Entry 6M15 (electron microscopy, 2.38 A resolution); this record covers chains B and C of the 3 polymer chains in the assembly.

Chain B (and C):
Name: Spike glycoprotein
Source organism: Rhinolophus bat coronavirus HKU2
Notes: chain C of this document is another copy of the same molecule, construct and numbering; everything in this record applies to it too
UniProtKB: A8JNZ2 (A8JNZ2_9ALPC); residues 1-1066 here = UniProt positions 1-1066
Amino-acid sequence (1118 residues; row label = number of the first residue in the row):
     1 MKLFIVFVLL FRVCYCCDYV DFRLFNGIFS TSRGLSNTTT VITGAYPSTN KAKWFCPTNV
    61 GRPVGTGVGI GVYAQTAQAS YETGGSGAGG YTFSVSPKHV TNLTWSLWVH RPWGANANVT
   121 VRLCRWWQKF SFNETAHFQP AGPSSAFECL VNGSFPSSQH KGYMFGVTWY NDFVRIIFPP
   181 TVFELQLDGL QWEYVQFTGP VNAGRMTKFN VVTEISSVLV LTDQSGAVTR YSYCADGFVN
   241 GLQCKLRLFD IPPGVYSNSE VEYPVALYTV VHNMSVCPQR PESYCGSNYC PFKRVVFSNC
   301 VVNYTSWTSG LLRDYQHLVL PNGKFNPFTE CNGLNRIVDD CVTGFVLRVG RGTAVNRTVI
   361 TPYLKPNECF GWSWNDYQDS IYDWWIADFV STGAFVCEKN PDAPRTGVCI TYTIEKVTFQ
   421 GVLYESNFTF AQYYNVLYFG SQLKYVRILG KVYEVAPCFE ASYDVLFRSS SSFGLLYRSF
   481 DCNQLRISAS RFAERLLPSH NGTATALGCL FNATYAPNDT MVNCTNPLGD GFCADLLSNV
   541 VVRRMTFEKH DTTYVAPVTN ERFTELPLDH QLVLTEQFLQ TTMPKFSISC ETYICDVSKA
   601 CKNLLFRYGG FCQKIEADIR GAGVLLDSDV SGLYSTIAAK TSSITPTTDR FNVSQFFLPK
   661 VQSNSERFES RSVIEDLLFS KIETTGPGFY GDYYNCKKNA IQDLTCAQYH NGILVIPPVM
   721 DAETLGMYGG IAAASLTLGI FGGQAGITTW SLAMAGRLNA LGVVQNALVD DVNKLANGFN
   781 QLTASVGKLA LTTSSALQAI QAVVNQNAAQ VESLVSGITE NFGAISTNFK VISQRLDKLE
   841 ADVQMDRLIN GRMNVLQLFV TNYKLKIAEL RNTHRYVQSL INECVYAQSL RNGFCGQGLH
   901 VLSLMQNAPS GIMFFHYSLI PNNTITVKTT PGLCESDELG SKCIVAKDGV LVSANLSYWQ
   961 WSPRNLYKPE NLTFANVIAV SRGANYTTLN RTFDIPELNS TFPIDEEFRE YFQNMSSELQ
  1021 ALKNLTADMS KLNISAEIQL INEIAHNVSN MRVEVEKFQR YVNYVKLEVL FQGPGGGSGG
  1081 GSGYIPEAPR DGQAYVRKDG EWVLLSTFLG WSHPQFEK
Unresolved in the structure: 1-16, 129-141, 204, 996-1118
Disulfides: Cys17-Cys56, Cys124-Cys149, Cys234-Cys244, Cys277-Cys300, Cys285-Cys290, Cys331-Cys369, Cys341-Cys397, Cys409-Cys458, Cys482-Cys509, Cys524-Cys533, Cys590-Cys612, Cys595-Cys601, Cys696-Cys706, Cys884-Cys895, Cys934-Cys943
Covalent attachments: N-acetylglucosamine (NAG) linked to Asn37, Asn102, Asn118, Asn152, Asn273, Asn303, Asn356, Asn427, Asn501, Asn523, Asn652, Asn922, Asn955, Asn971, Asn985
Differences from the reference sequence: expression tag (1067-1118)
Residues lining bound ligands: N-acetylglucosamine (NAG; 2-acetamido-2-deoxy-beta-D-glucopyranose): Ser471, Ser472, Phe473, Phe511, Asn512

Chain B / chain C interface:
Residue-residue contacts - 198 pairs, chain B then chain C:
  Ser30(B) - Tyr433(C)  hydrogen bond
  Ser30(B) - Tyr434(C)
  Thr31(B) - Tyr434(C)  hydrogen bond (backbone-side chain)
  Arg33(B) - Val417(C)
  Arg33(B) - Tyr434(C)
  Arg33(B) - Tyr438(C)
  Gly34(B) - Tyr434(C)
  Gly34(B) - Val436(C)  hydrogen bond (backbone-backbone)
  Gly34(B) - Leu437(C)
  Gly34(B) - Tyr438(C)  hydrogen bond (backbone-backbone)
  Leu35(B) - Leu437(C)
  Leu35(B) - Tyr438(C)  hydrophobic
  Ser36(B) - Tyr438(C)  hydrogen bond (backbone-backbone)
  Ser36(B) - Phe439(C)
  Trp105(B) - Arg294(C)
  Glu148(B) - Phe292(C)
  Glu148(B) - Arg294(C)  salt bridge
  Cys149(B) - Arg294(C)
  Leu150(B) - Val296(C)
  Phe173(B) - Ser391(C)
  Pro180(B) - Tyr433(C)
  Val182(B) - Tyr433(C)  hydrophobic
  Glu184(B) - Thr392(C)
  Leu185(B) - Val390(C)  hydrophobic
  Leu185(B) - Ser391(C)
  Leu185(B) - Thr392(C)
  Gln186(B) - Val390(C)
  Gln186(B) - Ser391(C)  hydrogen bond (backbone-backbone)
  Gln224(B) - Phe428(C)
  Gln224(B) - Leu437(C)
  Ser225(B) - Phe430(C)
  Ser225(B) - Ala431(C)  hydrogen bond (backbone-backbone)
  Gly226(B) - Tyr434(C)
  Glu330(B) - Tyr363(C)  hydrogen bond
  Glu330(B) - Lys365(C)
  Cys331(B) - Tyr363(C)
  Thr361(B) - Tyr363(C)
  Pro362(B) - Tyr363(C)
  Leu364(B) - Tyr363(C)
  Ser587(B) - Asn258(C)
  Ser589(B) - Asn258(C)
  Ser589(B) - Glu260(C)
  Thr592(B) - Glu260(C)  hydrogen bond
  Asp596(B) - Thr411(C)
  Asp596(B) - Thr418(C)
  Val597(B) - Val265(C)  hydrophobic
  Val597(B) - Thr411(C)
  Lys599(B) - Ile215(C)  hydrogen bond (side chain-backbone)
  Phe606(B) - Glu820(C)
  Arg607(B) - Glu820(C)
  Arg607(B) - Asn821(C)
  Arg607(B) - Phe822(C)  hydrogen bond (backbone-backbone)
  Arg607(B) - Gly823(C)
  Tyr608(B) - Glu820(C)
  Tyr608(B) - Phe822(C)  hydrophobic
  Gly609(B) - Ser813(C)
  Gly609(B) - Ser816(C)
  Gly609(B) - Phe822(C)
  Gly610(B) - Ser816(C)
  Lys614(B) - Ala809(C)
  Lys614(B) - Gln810(C)
  Lys614(B) - Ser813(C)
  Lys614(B) - Asn862(C)
  Gly621(B) - Gln806(C)
  Leu625(B) - Gln806(C)
  Ser631(B) - Phe547(C)
  Tyr634(B) - Phe547(C)
  Ser635(B) - Phe547(C)
  Ser635(B) - His550(C)
  Thr636(B) - His550(C)  hydrogen bond (backbone-side chain)
  Ala638(B) - Phe547(C)  hydrophobic
  Ala638(B) - Glu548(C)
  Ala638(B) - Lys549(C)
  Ala638(B) - His550(C)  hydrogen bond (backbone-backbone)
  Ala639(B) - Lys549(C)
  Ala639(B) - His550(C)
  Lys640(B) - Lys549(C)
  Lys640(B) - His550(C)  hydrogen bond (backbone-backbone)
  Pro687(B) - Phe439(C)
  Phe689(B) - Gln442(C)
  Asp692(B) - Gln442(C)
  Asp703(B) - Asp481(C)
  Asp703(B) - Thr505(C)
  Asp703(B) - Ala506(C)
  Leu704(B) - Asp481(C)
  Thr705(B) - Arg478(C)  hydrogen bond (side chain-backbone)
  Thr705(B) - Phe480(C)
  Thr705(B) - Asp481(C)
  Thr705(B) - Ala506(C)
  Thr705(B) - Leu507(C)
  Thr705(B) - Gly508(C)
  Ala707(B) - Arg478(C)
  Ala707(B) - Ser479(C)
  Tyr709(B) - Asn258(C)
  Tyr709(B) - Glu260(C)  hydrogen bond
  Tyr709(B) - Ala461(C)  hydrophobic
  Tyr709(B) - Ser462(C)
  Gly712(B) - Asn258(C)  hydrogen bond (backbone-side chain)
  Gly712(B) - Glu260(C)
  Leu714(B) - Ser462(C)
  Leu714(B) - Asp464(C)
  Leu714(B) - Arg478(C)
  Ile716(B) - Arg478(C)
  Pro717(B) - Gly529(C)
  Pro718(B) - Gly529(C)
  Pro718(B) - Asp530(C)  hydrogen bond (backbone-backbone)
  Val719(B) - Asp530(C)
  Val719(B) - Gly531(C)  hydrogen bond (backbone-backbone)
  Val719(B) - Met545(C)  hydrophobic
  Met720(B) - Asp530(C)
  Met720(B) - Gly531(C)
  Met720(B) - Phe547(C)  hydrophobic
  Asp721(B) - Asp530(C)
  Thr724(B) - Asp530(C)  hydrogen bond
  Ile731(B) - Met545(C)
  Ile731(B) - Thr546(C)
  Ala732(B) - Phe547(C)  hydrophobic
  Leu738(B) - Thr552(C)
  Gly739(B) - Tyr554(C)
  Ile740(B) - Ala556(C)
  Phe741(B) - Ala556(C)
  Gly742(B) - Tyr554(C)
  Gly743(B) - Asp551(C)
  Gly743(B) - Thr552(C)
  Gly743(B) - Tyr554(C)  hydrogen bond (backbone-backbone)
  Gln744(B) - Val555(C)
  Gln744(B) - Thr564(C)
  Gln744(B) - Glu565(C)
  Gln744(B) - Leu566(C)
  Gln744(B) - Arg964(C)
  Gln744(B) - Asn965(C)
  Ala745(B) - Phe563(C)
  Ala745(B) - Thr564(C)
  Ala745(B) - Glu565(C)  hydrogen bond (backbone-backbone)
  Gly746(B) - Arg562(C)
  Gly746(B) - Phe563(C)
  Ile747(B) - Ala556(C)  hydrophobic
  Ile747(B) - Arg562(C)
  Arg757(B) - Tyr554(C)  hydrogen bond
  Asn766(B) - Ala984(C)
  Glu812(B) - Ser441(C)  hydrogen bond
  Val815(B) - Ser441(C)
  Thr819(B) - Val417(C)
  Ile825(B) - Lys416(C)
  Thr827(B) - Lys416(C)  hydrogen bond (side chain-backbone)
  Thr827(B) - Val417(C)
  Thr827(B) - Thr418(C)  hydrogen bond
  Asn828(B) - Leu267(C)
  Asn828(B) - Thr413(C)  hydrogen bond
  Asn828(B) - Thr418(C)
  Val831(B) - Leu267(C)  hydrophobic
  Ser833(B) - Asn335(C)
  Gln834(B) - Asn335(C)  hydrogen bond (backbone-side chain)
  Gln834(B) - Asp339(C)  hydrogen bond
  Arg835(B) - Thr269(C)  hydrogen bond
  Arg835(B) - Leu334(C)
  Arg835(B) - Asn335(C)  hydrogen bond (backbone-backbone)
  Arg835(B) - Cys341(C)  hydrogen bond (side chain-backbone)
  Arg835(B) - Phe395(C)
  Leu836(B) - Gly333(C)
  Leu836(B) - Leu334(C)
  Leu836(B) - Asn335(C)
  Asp837(B) - Gly333(C)  hydrogen bond (backbone-backbone)
  Asp837(B) - Leu334(C)
  Asp837(B) - Asn335(C)
  Leu839(B) - Glu840(C)
  Asp842(B) - Arg847(C)  salt bridge
  Val843(B) - Arg847(C)
  Gln857(B) - Leu858(C)
  Lys864(B) - Asn862(C)  hydrogen bond
  Lys864(B) - Leu865(C)
  Leu865(B) - Leu865(C)  hydrophobic
  Ala868(B) - Leu865(C)  hydrophobic
  Ala868(B) - Glu869(C)
  Arg871(B) - Glu869(C)  salt bridge
  Asn872(B) - Glu869(C)  hydrogen bond (side chain-backbone)
  Asn872(B) - Asn872(C)
  Asn872(B) - Thr873(C)  hydrogen bond
  Arg875(B) - Leu579(C)
  Arg875(B) - Thr873(C)
  Arg875(B) - Tyr876(C)
  Asn882(B) - Asn892(C)
  Asn882(B) - Gly893(C)
  Asn882(B) - Gln897(C)
  Glu883(B) - Arg891(C)  salt bridge
  Glu883(B) - Asn892(C)
  Glu883(B) - Phe894(C)
  Tyr886(B) - His550(C)
  Tyr886(B) - Thr552(C)  hydrogen bond (backbone-side chain)
  Tyr886(B) - Asn892(C)
  Ala887(B) - Tyr554(C)  hydrophobic
  Ala887(B) - Asn892(C)
  Gln888(B) - Tyr554(C)
  Arg891(B) - Arg891(C)
  Lys947(B) - Ser981(C)  hydrogen bond
  Phe974(B) - Ser981(C)
  Ala975(B) - Ser981(C)  hydrogen bond (backbone-side chain)
  Ala975(B) - Arg982(C)
Interface residues without a listed pair, chain B (126 interface residues in all): Phe147, Asn332, Asn356, Ile588, Asn603, Ala617, Ala622, Gly688, Gln708, Leu752, Gly756, Asn759, Ser826, Lys838, Glu840, Asp846, Thr861, Ser879, Leu890
Interface residues without a listed pair, chain C (121 interface residues in all): Thr43, Asp188, Ser257, Tyr263, Tyr289, Lys293, Ile337, Val346, Gly393, Thr429, Gly440, Ala504, Tyr515, Pro527, Leu528, Arg544, Pro557, Thr559, Asn560, Pro567, Gly817, Val855, Thr861, Leu890, Gly940, Asn985

Summary:
126 residues of chain B face 121 of chain C across their interface; the contacts include 39 hydrogen bonds and
4 salt bridges. Polar contacts include Glu148(B)-Arg294(C), Asp842(B)-Arg847(C) and Arg871(B)-Glu869(C). Bound
to chain B: N-acetylglucosamine.
Both chains are Spike glycoprotein (Rhinolophus bat coronavirus HKU2). Entry 6M15 (Cryo-EM structures of HKU2
spike glycoproteins) was determined by electron microscopy together with 6M16 from the same study.
